5W6M - chains A and B; structure by X-ray diffraction, 3.70 A resolution.

== Chain A (and B) ==
Name: Histidine--tRNA ligase, cytoplasmic
Organism: Homo sapiens
Notes: EC 6.1.1.21; chain B of this document is another copy of the same molecule, construct and numbering; everything in this record applies to it too
Reference sequence: P12081 (SYHC_HUMAN); residues 54-503 here = UniProt positions 54-503
Amino-acid sequence (450 residues; each row starts with the number of its first residue):
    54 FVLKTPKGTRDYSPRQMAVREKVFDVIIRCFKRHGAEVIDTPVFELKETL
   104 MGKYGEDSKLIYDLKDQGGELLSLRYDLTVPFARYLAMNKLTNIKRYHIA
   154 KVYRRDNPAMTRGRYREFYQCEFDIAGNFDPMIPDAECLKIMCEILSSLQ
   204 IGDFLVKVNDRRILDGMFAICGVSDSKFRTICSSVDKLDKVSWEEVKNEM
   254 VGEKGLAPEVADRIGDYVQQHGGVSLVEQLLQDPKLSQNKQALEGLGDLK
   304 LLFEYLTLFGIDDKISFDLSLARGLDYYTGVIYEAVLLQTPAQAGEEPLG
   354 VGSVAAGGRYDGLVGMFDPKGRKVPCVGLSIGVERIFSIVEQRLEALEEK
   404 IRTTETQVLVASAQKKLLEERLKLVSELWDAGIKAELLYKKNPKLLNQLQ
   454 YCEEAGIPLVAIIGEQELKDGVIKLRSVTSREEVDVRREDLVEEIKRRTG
Not modelled in the structure: 107-110, 342-353 (chain B: 106-109, 160-167, 219-293, 343-354, 503)
Differences from the reference sequence: engineered mutation Glu-175 (Asp in P12081)
Swiss-Prot annotation at these positions:
  - binding site (L-histidine): Asp-130 to Thr-132, Arg-157, Gln-173, Asp-177, Arg-326, Tyr-330, Tyr-331
  - modified residue (Phosphoserine): Ser-66, Ser-356
  - natural variant: Thr-132 (T132I: In CMT2W), Pro-134 (P134H: In CMT2W), Arg-137 (R137Q: In CMT2W), Val-155 (V155G: In CMT2W; uncertain significance), Glu-175 (D175E: In CMT2W; this construct carries the variant), Val-238 (V238A: In CMT2W; uncertain significance), Tyr-330 (Y330C: In CMT2W), Ser-356 (S356N: In CMT2W; uncertain significance), Asp-364 (D364Y: In CMT2W), Tyr-454 (Y454S: In USH3B; uncertain significance)
From the paper describing this entry:
  - disease-associated variants - P134H: unchanged expression

== How chain A and chain B interact ==
Contacting residue pairs (157; chain A residue first):
  Phe-54(A) / Glu-101(B)
  Leu-56(A) / Arg-137(B)
  Leu-56(A) / Ala-140(B)  hydrophobic
  Leu-56(A) / Met-141(B)
  Leu-56(A) / Phe-370(B)  hydrophobic
  Lys-57(A) / Arg-137(B)
  Lys-57(A) / Met-141(B)
  Thr-58(A) / Pro-95(B)
  Pro-59(A) / Phe-97(B)
  Pro-59(A) / Glu-98(B)
  Pro-59(A) / Leu-99(B)  hydrophobic
  Pro-59(A) / Glu-123(B)
  Pro-59(A) / Leu-125(B)  hydrophobic
  Lys-60(A) / Glu-123(B)
  Thr-62(A) / Pro-95(B)
  Thr-62(A) / Phe-97(B)
  Arg-63(A) / Pro-95(B)
  Asp-64(A) / Asp-93(B)
  Asp-64(A) / Pro-95(B)
  Asp-64(A) / Arg-137(B)  salt bridge
  Asp-64(A) / Tyr-138(B)
  Asp-64(A) / Met-141(B)
  Tyr-65(A) / Ile-92(B)
  Tyr-65(A) / Asp-93(B)  hydrogen bond (backbone-backbone)
  Ser-66(A) / Tyr-138(B)
  Pro-67(A) / Glu-90(B)
  Pro-67(A) / Val-91(B)
  Pro-67(A) / Ile-92(B)
  Pro-67(A) / Tyr-138(B)
  Met-70(A) / Val-91(B)
  Met-70(A) / Ile-92(B)  hydrophobic
  Met-70(A) / Asp-93(B)
  Glu-74(A) / Lys-85(B)  salt bridge
  Lys-85(A) / Glu-74(B)  salt bridge
  Lys-85(A) / Glu-408(B)  salt bridge
  Arg-86(A) / Trp-432(B)  hydrogen bond (backbone-side chain)
  Arg-86(A) / Lys-437(B)
  Arg-86(A) / Ala-438(B)
  His-87(A) / Trp-432(B)
  Gly-88(A) / Thr-407(B)
  Gly-88(A) / Thr-409(B)
  Glu-90(A) / Pro-67(B)
  Glu-90(A) / Thr-406(B)  hydrogen bond
  Glu-90(A) / Thr-407(B)
  Val-91(A) / Pro-67(B)
  Val-91(A) / Met-70(B)
  Val-91(A) / Glu-74(B)
  Ile-92(A) / Tyr-65(B)
  Asp-93(A) / Asp-64(B)
  Asp-93(A) / Tyr-65(B)  hydrogen bond (backbone-backbone)
  Asp-93(A) / Arg-73(B)  salt bridge
  Asp-93(A) / Lys-154(B)  salt bridge
  Thr-94(A) / Lys-154(B)
  Pro-95(A) / Thr-58(B)
  Pro-95(A) / Thr-62(B)
  Pro-95(A) / Asp-64(B)
  Pro-95(A) / Glu-170(B)
  Val-96(A) / Tyr-156(B)
  Val-96(A) / Glu-170(B)  hydrogen bond (backbone-side chain)
  Phe-97(A) / Pro-59(B)
  Phe-97(A) / Leu-127(B)  hydrophobic
  Phe-97(A) / Tyr-156(B)  hydrophobic
  Leu-99(A) / Lys-57(B)
  Leu-99(A) / Pro-59(B)
  Tyr-115(A) / Phe-97(B)  hydrophobic
  Tyr-115(A) / Leu-117(B)  hydrophobic
  Tyr-115(A) / Gln-120(B)
  Tyr-115(A) / Leu-125(B)  hydrophobic
  Asp-116(A) / Leu-117(B)
  Asp-116(A) / Lys-118(B)  hydrogen bond (backbone-backbone)
  Asp-116(A) / Gln-120(B)
  Leu-117(A) / Tyr-115(B)  hydrophobic
  Leu-117(A) / Asp-116(B)
  Leu-117(A) / Leu-117(B)  hydrophobic
  Leu-117(A) / Lys-118(B)
  Leu-117(A) / Leu-127(B)  hydrophobic
  Lys-118(A) / Lys-100(B)
  Lys-118(A) / Asp-116(B)  hydrogen bond (backbone-backbone)
  Lys-118(A) / Leu-117(B)
  Gln-120(A) / Arg-158(B)  hydrogen bond (backbone-side chain)
  Leu-125(A) / Pro-59(B)  hydrophobic
  Leu-125(A) / Tyr-115(B)
  Leu-127(A) / Phe-97(B)  hydrophobic
  Arg-137(A) / Asp-64(B)  salt bridge
  Tyr-138(A) / Asp-64(B)
  Tyr-138(A) / Pro-67(B)
  Ala-140(A) / Leu-56(B)  hydrophobic
  Met-141(A) / Leu-56(B)
  Met-141(A) / Thr-58(B)
  Lys-148(A) / Glu-439(B)  salt bridge
  Lys-148(A) / Tyr-442(B)  hydrogen bond
  Lys-154(A) / Asp-93(B)  salt bridge
  Lys-154(A) / Thr-94(B)
  Tyr-156(A) / Val-96(B)
  Arg-158(A) / Gln-120(B)
  Glu-170(A) / Thr-94(B)
  Glu-170(A) / Pro-95(B)
  Glu-170(A) / Val-96(B)  hydrogen bond (side chain-backbone)
  Tyr-172(A) / Asp-93(B)
  Ile-178(A) / Tyr-442(B)
  Phe-182(A) / Tyr-442(B)  hydrophobic
  Asp-183(A) / Tyr-442(B)  hydrogen bond (backbone-backbone)
  Asp-183(A) / Lys-443(B)  salt bridge
  Asp-183(A) / Lys-444(B)  salt bridge
  Pro-184(A) / Lys-444(B)
  Ile-186(A) / Leu-421(B)  hydrophobic
  Ile-186(A) / Tyr-442(B)  hydrophobic
  Ile-186(A) / Lys-443(B)
  Pro-187(A) / Tyr-442(B)
  Glu-190(A) / Trp-432(B)
  Glu-190(A) / Tyr-442(B)  hydrogen bond
  Lys-193(A) / Ser-429(B)
  Lys-193(A) / Trp-432(B)
  Lys-193(A) / Asp-433(B)  salt bridge
  Glu-197(A) / Trp-432(B)
  Glu-307(A) / Glu-422(B)
  Tyr-308(A) / Leu-421(B)
  Tyr-308(A) / Leu-425(B)  hydrophobic
  Leu-311(A) / Glu-422(B)
  Leu-311(A) / Leu-425(B)  hydrophobic
  Leu-311(A) / Ser-429(B)  hydrogen bond (backbone-side chain)
  Phe-312(A) / Leu-425(B)
  Phe-312(A) / Val-428(B)  hydrophobic
  Phe-312(A) / Ser-429(B)
  Phe-370(A) / Leu-56(B)
  Thr-406(A) / Glu-90(B)  hydrogen bond
  Thr-407(A) / Gly-88(B)
  Thr-407(A) / Glu-90(B)
  Glu-408(A) / Lys-85(B)  salt bridge
  Thr-409(A) / Gly-88(B)
  Glu-422(A) / Leu-311(B)
  Leu-425(A) / Tyr-308(B)  hydrophobic
  Leu-425(A) / Leu-311(B)  hydrophobic
  Ser-429(A) / Leu-311(B)  hydrogen bond (side chain-backbone)
  Ser-429(A) / Phe-312(B)
  Trp-432(A) / Arg-86(B)  hydrogen bond (side chain-backbone)
  Trp-432(A) / His-87(B)
  Trp-432(A) / Glu-190(B)
  Trp-432(A) / Lys-193(B)
  Asp-433(A) / Lys-193(B)  salt bridge
  Gly-435(A) / Arg-86(B)  hydrogen bond (backbone-side chain)
  Ile-436(A) / Arg-86(B)
  Lys-437(A) / Lys-85(B)
  Lys-437(A) / Arg-86(B)
  Ala-438(A) / Arg-86(B)  hydrogen bond (backbone-backbone)
  Ala-438(A) / His-87(B)
  Glu-439(A) / Lys-148(B)  salt bridge
  Tyr-442(A) / Lys-148(B)  hydrogen bond
  Tyr-442(A) / Ile-178(B)
  Tyr-442(A) / Phe-182(B)  hydrophobic
  Tyr-442(A) / Asp-183(B)  hydrogen bond (backbone-backbone)
  Tyr-442(A) / Ile-186(B)
  Tyr-442(A) / Pro-187(B)  hydrophobic
  Tyr-442(A) / Glu-190(B)  hydrogen bond
  Lys-443(A) / Asp-183(B)
  Lys-444(A) / Asp-183(B)  hydrogen bond (backbone-side chain)
  Lys-444(A) / Pro-184(B)
Other interface residues (no listed pair), chain A (82 interface residues in all): Val-55, Glu-98, Asp-119, Glu-123, Tyr-150, Leu-421, Leu-440
Other interface residues (no listed pair), chain B (83 interface residues in all): Lys-60, Arg-63, Ser-66, Ala-89, Gly-122, Glu-197, Lys-426, Gly-435, Ile-436, Leu-440

== In short ==
Chain A and chain B form an interface of 82 and 83 residues respectively; the contacts include 22 hydrogen
bonds and 15 salt bridges. Among the polar pairs are Asp-64(A)/Arg-137(B), Glu-74(A)/Lys-85(B) and
Lys-85(A)/Glu-408(B). From UniProt: 9 L-histidine-binding residues on chain A. The paper reports that P134H of
chain A leaves expression unchanged.
Chain A and chain B are both Histidine--tRNA ligase, cytoplasmic (Homo sapiens); the structure, Crystal
structure of the human histidyl-tRNA synthetase mutant D175E, was determined by X-ray diffraction (same
publication as 6O76).
